Entry 8URC (electron microscopy, 2.50 A resolution); this record covers chains B and C of the 3 polymer chains in the assembly.

# Chain B (and C)
Protein: Flavin monooxygenase
Source organism: Neobacillus niacini
Notes: chain C of this document is another copy of the same molecule, construct and numbering; everything in this record applies to it too
Chain sequence (450 residues; each row starts with the number of its first residue; numbers below 1 keep their minus sign (Mse-20 is residue -20)):
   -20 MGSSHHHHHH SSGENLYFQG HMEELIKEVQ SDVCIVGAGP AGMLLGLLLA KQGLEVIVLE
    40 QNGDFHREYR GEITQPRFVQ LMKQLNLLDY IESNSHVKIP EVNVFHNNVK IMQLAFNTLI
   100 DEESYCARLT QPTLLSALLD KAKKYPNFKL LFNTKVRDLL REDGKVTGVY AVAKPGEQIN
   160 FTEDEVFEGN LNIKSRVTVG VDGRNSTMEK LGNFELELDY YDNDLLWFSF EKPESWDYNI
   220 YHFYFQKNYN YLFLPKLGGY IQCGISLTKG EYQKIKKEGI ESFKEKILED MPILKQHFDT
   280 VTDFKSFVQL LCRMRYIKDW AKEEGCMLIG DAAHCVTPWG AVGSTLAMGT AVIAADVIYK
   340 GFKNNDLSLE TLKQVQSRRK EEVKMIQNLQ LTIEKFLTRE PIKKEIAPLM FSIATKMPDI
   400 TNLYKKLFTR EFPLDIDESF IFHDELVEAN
Disordered / not traced: -20 to 5, 154-166, 423-429
Modified residues: Mse-20, Mse1, Mse22, Mse61, Mse91, Mse187, Mse270, Mse293, Mse306, Mse327, Mse364, Mse389, Mse396 (selenomethionine)
Small-molecule neighbours:
  - DR9 (1-cis-9-octadecanoyl-2-cis-9-hexadecanoyl phosphatidyl glycerol), molecule 1: Val81, Val83, Mse91, Tyr220, Phe222, Phe224, Trp318, Leu368, Thr371, Ile372, Lys374, Phe375, Leu376, Thr377, Lys382, Ile385, Ala386, Mse389, Phe390, Ala393, Mse396, Asp398, Ile399, Leu402, Tyr403, Leu406, Phe407
  - DR9, molecule 2: Lys374, Phe375, Lys382, Mse389, Ile392, Ala393, Mse396
  - FAD (flavin-adenine dinucleotide): Val15, Gly16, Ala17, Gly18, Pro19, Ala20, Gly21, Leu38, Glu39, Gln40, Asn41, Tyr48, Arg49, Gly50, Glu51, Ile52, Gln110, Thr133, Lys134, Val135, Val180, Asp181, Gly182, Arg183, Asn184, Thr186, Leu289, Gly309, Asp310, Ala320, Val321, Gly322, Ser323, Ala326

# Chain B / chain C interface
Pairs across the interface (10; chain B residue first):
  Lys297(B) - Lys297(C)
  Lys359(B) - Lys297(C)
  Glu379(B) - Asp398(C)
  Ile381(B) - Mse396(C)  hydrophobic
  Lys382(B) - Mse396(C)
  Lys382(B) - Asp398(C)  salt bridge
  Ile385(B) - Mse396(C)
  Mse389(B) - Mse389(C)
  Ile392(B) - Mse389(C)  hydrophobic
  Mse396(B) - Ile381(C)  hydrophobic
Interface residues without a listed pair, chain B (12 interface residues in all): Glu196, Pro397, Asp398
Interface residues without a listed pair, chain C (10 interface residues in all): Glu196, Glu379, Lys382, Ile392, Pro397

# Overview
12 residues of chain B face 10 of chain C across their interface; the contacts include 1 salt bridge. The
salt-bridged pair is Lys382(B)-Asp398(C). Chain B binds flavin-adenine dinucleotide and compound DR9.
Both chains are Flavin monooxygenase (Neobacillus niacini). Entry 8URC (Bacillus niacini flavin monooxygenase)
was determined by electron microscopy, deposited together with 8UIU and 8URD.
